4NYO - chains A and B of the 3 polymer chains in the assembly; structure by X-ray diffraction, 1.80 A resolution.

# Chain A (and B)
Name: Divalent-cation tolerance protein CutA
Organism: Pyrococcus horikoshii
Notes: chain B of this document is another copy of the same molecule, construct and numbering; everything in this record applies to it too
Reference sequence: O58720 (CUTA_PYRHO); residues 1-102 here = UniProt positions 1-102
Sequence (102 residues; numbered 1 to 102; the number before each row is that of its first residue):
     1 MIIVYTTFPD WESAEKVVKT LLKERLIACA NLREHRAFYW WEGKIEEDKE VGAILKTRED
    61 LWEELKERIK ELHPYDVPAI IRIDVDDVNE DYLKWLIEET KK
Modified positions: Cys29 (3-sulfinoalanine; CSD)
Swiss-Prot annotation at these positions:
  - binding site (Cu cation): Asp48

# Interface between chain A and chain B
Contacting residue pairs - 53 pairs, chain A then chain B:
  Tyr5(A) with Asn31(B), hydrogen bond; Ile54(B); Lys56(B)
  Thr7(A) with Asn31(B)
  Arg33(A) with Ile54(B)
  Glu34(A) with Arg33(B)
  His35(A) with Asn31(B), hydrogen bond; Leu32(B); Arg33(B)
  Arg36(A) with Trp11(B); Glu15(B), salt bridge; Ala30(B); Asn31(B); Leu32(B), hydrogen bond (backbone-backbone)
  Ala37(A) with Ala30(B); Asn31(B)
  Phe38(A) with Glu15(B); Lys19(B); Leu22(B), hydrophobic; Cys29(B); Ala30(B), hydrogen bond (backbone-backbone)
  Tyr39(A) with Ala28(B); Cys29(B)
  Trp40(A) with Leu22(B), hydrogen bond (side chain-backbone); Lys23(B); Arg25(B); Ile27(B); Ala28(B), hydrogen bond (backbone-backbone); Trp95(B), hydrogen bond (backbone-side chain); Glu99(B)
  Trp41(A) with Trp95(B)
  Ile45(A) with Leu22(B), hydrophobic; Lys23(B)
  Glu50(A) with Asn31(B)
  Trp62(A) with Asp87(B), hydrogen bond
  Glu63(A) with Asp87(B)
  Lys70(A) with Asp91(B), salt bridge
  Val77(A) with Asp91(B); Tyr92(B), hydrophobic
  Pro78(A) with Asn89(B), hydrogen bond (backbone-side chain); Tyr92(B)
  Ala79(A) with Lys56(B); Tyr92(B), hydrophobic
  Ile80(A) with Val88(B); Asn89(B), hydrogen bond (backbone-side chain)
  Ile81(A) with Ile3(B), hydrophobic; Val85(B), hydrophobic; Asp87(B)
  Arg82(A) with Val85(B); Asp86(B), hydrogen bond (backbone-backbone); Asp87(B), hydrogen bond (backbone-backbone)
  Ile83(A) with Asp86(B)
  Asp84(A) with Asp86(B), hydrogen bond (backbone-side chain)
Interface residues without a listed pair, chain A (26 interface residues in all): Lys66, Asp76
Interface residues without a listed pair, chain B (28 interface residues in all): Met1, Val18, Ile83

# Summary
The interface between chain A and chain B involves 26 residues on one side and 28 on the other, with 13
hydrogen bonds and 2 salt bridges. Polar pairs include Arg36(A)-Glu15(B), Lys70(A)-Asp91(B) and
Tyr5(A)-Asn31(B). Curated annotation (UniProt) lists Cu cation-binding residue Asp48(A) on chain A.
Chain A and chain B are both Divalent-cation tolerance protein CutA (Pyrococcus horikoshii); the structure,
The 1.8 Angstrom Crystal Structure of the Periplasmic Divalent Cation Tolerance Protein Cuta from Pyrococcus
Horikoshii ..., was determined by X-ray diffraction together with 1NZA and 1V6H from the same study.
